PDB entry 4ZFK | X-ray diffraction, 1.82 A resolution | chains A and C of the 4 polymer chains in the assembly

# Chain A (and C)
Molecule: Amidohydrolase EgtC
Organism: Mycobacterium smegmatis
Notes: EC 3.5.1.-; chain C of this document is another copy of the same molecule, construct and numbering; everything in this record applies to it too
UniProtKB: A0R5M9 (EGTC_MYCS2); numbering as in UniProt (aligned over 1-227)
Sequence (235 residues; numbered 1 to 235; the number before each row is that of its first residue):
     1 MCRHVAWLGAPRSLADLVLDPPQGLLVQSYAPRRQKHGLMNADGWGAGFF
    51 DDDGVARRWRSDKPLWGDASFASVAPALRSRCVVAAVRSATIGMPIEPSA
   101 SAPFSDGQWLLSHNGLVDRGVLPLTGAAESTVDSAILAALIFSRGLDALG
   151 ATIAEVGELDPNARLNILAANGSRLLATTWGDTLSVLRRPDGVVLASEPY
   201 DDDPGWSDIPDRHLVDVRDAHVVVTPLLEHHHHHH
Not modelled in the structure: 1, 229-235 (chain C: 1, 232-235)
Differences from the reference sequence: engineered mutation Asp-53 (Glu in A0R5M9), Val-84 (Leu in A0R5M9), Leu-137 (Val in A0R5M9), Arg-188 (His in A0R5M9); expression tag (228-235)
Residues lining bound ligands: glutamine (GLN): Cys-2, His-37, Arg-88, Ser-89, Ala-90, Thr-91, Met-94, Ala-100, His-113, Asn-114, Gly-115, Leu-116, Val-132, Asp-133, Ser-134
UniProt features mapped onto this chain:
  - active site: Cys-2 (Nucleophile)
What the authors report for this chain:
  - binding site for glutamine: Arg-88, Ser-89, Thr-91, Asn-114, Gly-115, Asp-133
  - catalytic residues: Cys-2, Asn-114, Gly-115
  - contacts within the chain: Arg-3/Asn-114 (hydrogen bond)
  - specificity-determining residues: Ser-89 (proposed by the authors, not directly observed)

# Interface between chain A and chain C
Residue-residue contacts (11):
  Tyr-30(A) / Met-40(C)
  Leu-39(A) / Tyr-30(C)  hydrophobic
  Met-40(A) / Met-40(C)  hydrophobic
  Met-40(A) / Trp-66(C)  hydrophobic
  Ala-42(A) / Trp-66(C)  hydrophobic
  Asp-43(A) / Trp-66(C)  hydrogen bond
  Trp-66(A) / Met-40(C)  hydrophobic
  Trp-66(A) / Ala-42(C)  hydrophobic
  Trp-66(A) / Asp-43(C)  hydrogen bond
  Gly-67(A) / Ile-96(C)
  Ile-96(A) / Gly-67(C)
Also at the interface, not in a pair above, chain A (9 interface residues in all): Pro-64
Also at the interface, not in a pair above, chain C (8 interface residues in all): Pro-64

# In short
9 residues of chain A and 8 residues of chain C are in contact; the contacts include 2 hydrogen bonds. Its one
hydrogen-bonded contact is Asp-43(A)/Trp-66(C). Ligands of chain A: glutamine. From the paper: catalytic
residues Cys-2(A), Asn-114(A) and Gly-115(A); a binding site for glutamine at Arg-88(A), Ser-89(A) and
Thr-91(A) among others.
Chain A and chain C are both Amidohydrolase EgtC (Mycobacterium smegmatis); the structure,
Ergothioneine-biosynthetic Ntn hydrolase EgtC with glutamine, was determined by X-ray diffraction (same
publication as 4ZFJ and 4ZFL).
